PDB entry 6Q3O | X-ray diffraction, 2.23 A resolution | chains A and C of the 4 polymer chains in the assembly

# Chain A (and C)
Protein: Carbonic anhydrase 2
From: Homo sapiens
Notes: EC 4.2.1.1; chain C of this document is another copy of the same molecule, construct and numbering; everything in this record applies to it too
UniProt: P00918 (CAH2_HUMAN); numbering as in UniProt (aligned over 2-260)
Chain sequence (259 residues; row label = number of the first residue in the row):
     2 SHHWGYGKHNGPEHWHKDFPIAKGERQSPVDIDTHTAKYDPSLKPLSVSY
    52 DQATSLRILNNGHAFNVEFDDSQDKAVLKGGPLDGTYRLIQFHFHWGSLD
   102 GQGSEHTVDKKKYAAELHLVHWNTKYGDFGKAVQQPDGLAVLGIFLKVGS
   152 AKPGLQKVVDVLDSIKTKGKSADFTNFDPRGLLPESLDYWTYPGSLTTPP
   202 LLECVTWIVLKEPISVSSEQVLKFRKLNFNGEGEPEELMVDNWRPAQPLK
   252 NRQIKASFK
Not modelled in the structure: 2-3
Curated features (UniProtKB/Swiss-Prot):
  - active site: His64 (Proton donor/acceptor)
  - binding site (Zn(2+)): His94, His96, His119
  - binding site (substrate): Thr198, Thr199
  - site: Tyr7 (Fine-tunes the proton-transfer properties of H-64), Asn62 (Fine-tunes the proton-transfer properties of H-64), Asn67 (Fine-tunes the proton-transfer properties of H-64), Gln92 (Involved in the binding of some activators, including histamine and L-histidine)
  - modified residue: Ser2 (N-acetylserine), Ser165 (Phosphoserine), Ser172 (Phosphoserine)
  - natural variant: Lys18 (K18E: In Jogjakarta), Gln92 (Q92P: In OPTB3), His94 (H94Y: In OPTB3 loss of activity), His107 (H107Y: In OPTB3), Gly144 (G144R: In OPTB3), Pro236 (P236H: In Melbourne)
  - mutagenesis: Trp5 (W5A: Impaired activity, not rescued by 4-methylimidazole (4-MI); when associated with W-64), Tyr7 (Y7F: Enhanced activity; Y7H: Reduced proton transfer rate), Asn62 (N62A: Reduced activity; N62D: Strongly reduced activity; N62H: Reduced proton transfer; when associated with A-64; N62L: Reduced activity; N62T: Reduced activity; N62V: Reduced activity), His64 (H64A: Reduced CO(2) hydrase activity, rescued by 4-methylimidazole (4-MI). Reduced proton transfer; when associated with H-62. Enhanced proton transfer; when associated with H-67 ...), Ala65 (A65F: Reduced activity; A65S: 2-fold decrease in enzyme efficiency, as determined by kcat/KM ratio, and efficiently inhibited by chlorzolamide; when associated with Q-67), Asn67 (N67H: Enhanced proton transfer; when associated with A-64; N67L: Reduced activity ...), His94 (H94C/D/E/N/Q: Strongly reduced CO(2) hydrase and p-nitrophenyl acetate esterase activities, impaired stability of zinc binding), Glu106 (E106A/Q: Strongly reduced CO(2) hydrase activity; E106D: Normal CO(2) hydrase activity), Glu117 (E117Q: Strongly reduced activity and sulfonamide affinity), His119 (H119D/N/Q: Reduced activity; H119E: Strongly reduced activity), Val121 (V121A/G/I/L/S: Reduced CO(2) hydrase and p-nitrophenyl acetate esterase activities; V121K/R: Strongly reduced CO(2) hydrase and p-nitrophenyl acetate esterase activities), Val142 (V142F/Y: Strongly impaired activity; V142G: Weakly impaired activity; V142H: Impaired activity), 4 further mutagenesis entries in UniProt
Metal / ion sites: Zn2+ site 1: His4, His64; Zn2+ site 2: His15, Asp19; Zn2+ site 3 near His17 (its only coordinating residue here); Zn2+ site 4: Asp34, His36; Zn2+ site 5: Asp52 (shared with 1 residue of chain B); Zn2+ site 6 near Asp72 (its only coordinating residue here); Zn2+ site 7: His94, His96, His119 (together with 4-sulfamoylbenzoic acid); Zn2+ site 8: Asp129 (shared with Asp19(C) of chain C); Zn2+ site 9: Glu186 (shared with 1 residue of chain B); Zn2+ site 10: Asp189 (shared with 1 residue of chain B); Zn2+ site 11: Glu233 (shared with 1 residue of chain B; Glu233(C) of chain C; 1 residue of chain D)
Ligand contacts: 4-sulfamoylbenzoic acid (4SO): Gln92, His94, His96, Glu106, His119, Val121, Phe130, Val142, Ser196, Leu197, Thr198, Thr199, Trp208

# Chain A / chain C interface
Residue-residue contacts (11):
  Arg58(A) - Gly234(C)  hydrogen bond (side chain-backbone)
  Arg58(A) - Glu235(C)
  Lys132(A) - Lys18(C)  hydrogen bond (side chain-backbone)
  Lys132(A) - Asp19(C)  salt bridge
  Gly170(A) - Glu233(C)
  Lys171(A) - Glu233(C)  salt bridge
  Ser172(A) - Glu233(C)  hydrogen bond (backbone-backbone)
  Ser172(A) - Gly234(C)
  Ser172(A) - Glu235(C)
  Glu233(A) - Lys171(C)  salt bridge
  Glu233(A) - Glu233(C)
Interface residues without a listed pair, chain A (8 interface residues in all): Asp129, Ala173
Interface residues without a listed pair, chain C (8 interface residues in all): Gly232, Pro236

# Overview
Chain A and chain C each contribute 8 residues to their interface, with 3 hydrogen bonds and 3 salt bridges.
Among the polar pairs are Lys132(A)-Asp19(C), Lys171(A)-Glu233(C) and Arg58(A)-Gly234(C). Chain A binds
4-sulfamoylbenzoic acid.
Chain A and chain C are both Carbonic anhydrase 2 (Homo sapiens); the structure, Protein-aromatic foldamer
complex crystal structure, was determined by X-ray diffraction.
